Entry 7S3I (electron microscopy, 2.51 A resolution); this record covers chains A and B of the 5 polymer chains in the assembly.

Chain A:
Molecule: Guanine nucleotide-binding protein G(s) subunit alpha isoforms short
From: Homo sapiens
UniProt: P63092 (GNAS2_HUMAN); numbering as in UniProt (aligned over 1-394)
Sequence (394 residues; each row starts with the number of its first residue):
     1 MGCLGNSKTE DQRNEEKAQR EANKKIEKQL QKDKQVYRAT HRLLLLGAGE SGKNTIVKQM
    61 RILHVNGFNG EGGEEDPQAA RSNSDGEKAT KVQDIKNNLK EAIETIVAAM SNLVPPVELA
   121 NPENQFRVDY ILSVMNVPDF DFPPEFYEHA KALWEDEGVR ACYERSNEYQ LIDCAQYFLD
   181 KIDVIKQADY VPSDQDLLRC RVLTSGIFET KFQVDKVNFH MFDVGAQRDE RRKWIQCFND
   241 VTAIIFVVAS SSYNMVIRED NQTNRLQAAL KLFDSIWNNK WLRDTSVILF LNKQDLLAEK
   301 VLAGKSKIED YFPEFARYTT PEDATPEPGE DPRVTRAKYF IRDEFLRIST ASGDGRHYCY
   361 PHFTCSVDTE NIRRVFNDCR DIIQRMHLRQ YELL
Unresolved in the structure: 1-8, 59-204, 256-262
Sequence notes: conflict N54 (Ser in P63092), A226 (Gly in P63092), A268 (Glu in P63092), K271 (Asn in P63092), D274 (Lys in P63092), K280 (Arg in P63092), D284 (Thr in P63092), T285 (Ile in P63092); engineered mutation S366 (Ala in P63092)

Chain B:
Molecule: Guanine nucleotide-binding protein G(I)/G(S)/G(T) subunit beta-1
From: Homo sapiens
UniProt: P62873 (GBB1_HUMAN); numbering as in UniProt (aligned over 2-340)
Sequence (340 residues; each row starts with the number of its first residue):
     1 QSELDQLRQE AEQLKNQIRD ARKACADATL SQITNNIDPV GRIQMRTRRT LRGHLAKIYA
    61 MHWGTDSRLL VSASQDGKLI IWDSYTTNKV HAIPLRSSWV MTCAYAPSGN YVACGGLDNI
   121 CSIYNLKTRE GNVRVSRELA GHTGYLSCCR FLDDNQIVTS SGDTTCALWD IETGQQTTTF
   181 TGHTGDVMSL SLAPDTRLFV SGACDASAKL WDVREGMCRQ TFTGHESDIN AICFFPNGNA
   241 FATGSDDATC RLFDLRADQE LMTYSHDNII CGITSVSFSK SGRLLLAGYD DFNCNVWDAL
   301 KADRAGVLAG HDNRVSCLGV TDDGMAVATG SWDSFLKIWN
Sequence notes: expression tag (1)
UniProt features mapped onto this chain:
  - modified residue: S2 (N-acetylserine), H266 (Phosphohistidine)
  - natural variant: L30 (L30F: In MRD42; uncertain significance), R52 (R52G: In MRD42), G64 (G64V: In MRD42), D76 (D76E: In MRD42; D76G: In MRD42), G77 (G77S: In MRD42), K78 (K78R: In MRD42), I80 (I80N: In MRD42; I80T: In MRD42), H91 (H91R: In MRD42; uncertain significance), A92 (A92T: In MRD42), P94 (P94S: In MRD42), L95 (L95P: In MRD42), R96 (R96L: In MRD42), 5 further natural variant entries in UniProt

Interface between chain A and chain B:
Residue-residue contacts - 62 pairs, chain A then chain B:
  E16(A) - T86(B)
  E16(A) - N88(B)  hydrogen bond
  Q19(A) - D83(B)  hydrogen bond
  Q19(A) - T86(B)  hydrogen bond
  Q19(A) - N88(B)  hydrogen bond
  N23(A) - N88(B)
  N23(A) - K89(B)  hydrogen bond (side chain-backbone)
  I26(A) - K89(B)
  I26(A) - V90(B)
  I26(A) - H91(B)
  I26(A) - A92(B)  hydrophobic
  E27(A) - K89(B)  salt bridge
  L30(A) - G53(B)
  L30(A) - K78(B)
  D33(A) - K78(B)  salt bridge
  K34(A) - L55(B)
  Y37(A) - L55(B)  hydrophobic
  Y37(A) - A56(B)
  Y37(A) - D76(B)
  R38(A) - L55(B)  hydrogen bond (side chain-backbone)
  G206(A) - L117(B)
  G206(A) - N119(B)
  I207(A) - W99(B)
  F222(A) - W99(B)
  A226(A) - N119(B)  hydrogen bond (backbone-side chain)
  A226(A) - T143(B)
  Q227(A) - L117(B)  hydrogen bond (side chain-backbone)
  Q227(A) - N119(B)  hydrogen bond
  Q227(A) - Y145(B)  hydrogen bond (side chain-backbone)
  R228(A) - G162(B)  hydrogen bond (side chain-backbone)
  R228(A) - D163(B)
  R228(A) - T164(B)
  R228(A) - D186(B)  salt bridge
  E230(A) - D186(B)
  R232(A) - C204(B)
  R232(A) - D228(B)  salt bridge
  K233(A) - Y145(B)
  K233(A) - M188(B)
  K233(A) - C204(B)
  K233(A) - D228(B)
  K233(A) - N230(B)  hydrogen bond
  K233(A) - D246(B)  salt bridge
  W234(A) - L117(B)  hydrophobic
  W234(A) - Y145(B)
  Q236(A) - K57(B)
  Q236(A) - Y59(B)  hydrogen bond (backbone-side chain)
  Q236(A) - R314(B)  hydrogen bond
  Q236(A) - W332(B)
  C237(A) - K57(B)  hydrogen bond (backbone-side chain)
  C237(A) - Y59(B)  hydrogen bond (backbone-side chain)
  C237(A) - Q75(B)
  C237(A) - W99(B)
  C237(A) - M101(B)  hydrophobic
  C237(A) - L117(B)  hydrophobic
  F238(A) - W99(B)  hydrophobic
  F238(A) - L117(B)  hydrophobic
  N239(A) - K57(B)  hydrogen bond
  N239(A) - W332(B)
  D240(A) - K57(B)  salt bridge
  W281(A) - D290(B)
  W281(A) - R314(B)
  W281(A) - W332(B)  hydrophobic
Interface residues without a listed pair, chain A (29 interface residues in all): R20, A22, S205
Interface residues without a listed pair, chain B (38 interface residues in all): I80, T87, D118, G144, G185

Overview:
29 residues of chain A face 38 of chain B across their interface, with 17 hydrogen bonds and 6 salt bridges.
Among the polar pairs are E27(A)-K89(B), D33(A)-K78(B) and R228(A)-D186(B).
Here chain A is Guanine nucleotide-binding protein G(s) subunit alpha isoforms short and chain B is Guanine
nucleotide-binding protein G(I)/G(S)/G(T) subunit beta-1, both from Homo sapiens. Entry 7S3I (Ex4-D-Ala bound
to the glucagon-like peptide-1 receptor/g protein complex (conformer 2)) was determined by electron microscopy
together with 7S1M from the same study.
